PDB entry 6TAQ | electron microscopy, 3.90 A resolution | chains C and D of the 4 polymer chains in the assembly

[Chain C (and D)]
Name: Activity-regulated cytoskeleton associated protein 2
From: Drosophila melanogaster
Notes: chain D of this document is another copy of the same molecule, construct and numbering; everything in this record applies to it too
Reference sequence: Q7JV70 (ARC2_DROME); residues 1-193 here = UniProt positions 1-193
Chain sequence (193 residues; each row starts with the number of its first residue):
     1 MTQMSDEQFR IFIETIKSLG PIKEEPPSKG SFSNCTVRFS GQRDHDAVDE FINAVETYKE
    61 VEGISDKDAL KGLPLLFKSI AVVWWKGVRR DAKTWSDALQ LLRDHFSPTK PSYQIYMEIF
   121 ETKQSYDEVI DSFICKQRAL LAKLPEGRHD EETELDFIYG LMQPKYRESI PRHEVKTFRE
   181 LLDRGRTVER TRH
Not modelled in the structure: 1-28, 193

[How chain C and chain D interact]
Residue-residue contacts (8; chain C residue first):
  Asn53(C) - Leu75(D)
  Asp131(C) - Arg43(D)  salt bridge
  Cys135(C) - Val83(D)  hydrophobic
  Cys135(C) - Trp84(D)  hydrophobic
  Arg138(C) - Val88(D)
  Ala139(C) - Val83(D)
  Arg179(C) - Asp104(D)  salt bridge
  Arg186(C) - Pro108(D)
Also at the interface, not in a pair above, chain C (15 interface residues in all): Asp46, Ala54, Thr57, Ser132, Lys136, Ala142, Leu182, Arg190
Also at the interface, not in a pair above, chain D (15 interface residues in all): Ser31, Lys71, Pro74, Ile80, Lys86, Arg90, His105, Gln114

[Overview]
Chain C and chain D each contribute 15 residues to their interface; the contacts include 2 salt bridges. Polar
contacts include Asp131(C)-Arg43(D) and Arg179(C)-Asp104(D).
Chain C and chain D are both Activity-regulated cytoskeleton associated protein 2 (Drosophila melanogaster);
the structure, Structure of the dArc2 capsid, was determined by electron microscopy, deposited together with
6TAP, 6TAR, 6TAS, 6TAT and 6TAU.
